2Z34 - chains A and B of the 4 polymer chains in the assembly; structure by X-ray diffraction, 2.40 A resolution.

# Chain A (and B)
Protein: Histone chaperone cia1
From: Schizosaccharomyces pombe
Notes: fragment: N-terminal region 1-161; chain B of this document is another copy of the same molecule, construct and numbering; everything in this record applies to it too
Reference sequence: O74515 (ASF1_SCHPO); residues 1-161 here = UniProt positions 1-161
Amino-acid sequence (161 residues; each row starts with the number of its first residue):
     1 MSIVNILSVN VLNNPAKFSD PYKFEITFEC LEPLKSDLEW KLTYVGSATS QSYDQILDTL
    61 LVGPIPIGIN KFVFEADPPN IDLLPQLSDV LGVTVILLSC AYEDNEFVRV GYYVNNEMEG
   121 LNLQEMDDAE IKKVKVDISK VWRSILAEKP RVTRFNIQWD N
Disordered / not traced: 1, 127-130, 161 (chain B: 1, 120-129, 161)

# Chain A / chain B interface
Contacting residue pairs - 18 pairs, chain A then chain B:
  V45(A) - Y53(B)  hydrophobic
  A48(A) - Q51(B)
  S50(A) - A48(B)  hydrogen bond (side chain-backbone)
  Y53(A) - D54(B)
  Y53(A) - L97(B)  hydrophobic
  Y53(A) - R109(B)
  D54(A) - Y53(B)
  D54(A) - D54(B)  hydrogen bond (backbone-side chain)
  I56(A) - K41(B)
  I56(A) - I56(B)  hydrophobic
  D58(A) - D104(B)
  T59(A) - D104(B)  hydrogen bond
  D82(A) - F155(B)
  L83(A) - R109(B)
  L83(A) - F155(B)  hydrophobic
  L97(A) - Y53(B)
  R109(A) - Y53(B)  hydrogen bond
  R109(A) - L83(B)
Also at the interface, not in a pair above, chain A (17 interface residues in all): E39, K41, L57, D77, F155
Also at the interface, not in a pair above, chain B (15 interface residues in all): E39, V45, N105, E106

# Summary
17 residues of chain A face 15 of chain B across their interface, with 4 hydrogen bonds. Among the polar pairs
are S50(A)-A48(B), D54(A)-D54(B) and T59(A)-D104(B).
Both chains are Histone chaperone cia1 (Schizosaccharomyces pombe). Entry 2Z34 (Crystal structure of
SpCia1/Asf1 complex with Hip1) was determined by X-ray diffraction together with 2Z3F and 2CU9 from the same
study.
